4JMD - chains A and B; structure by X-ray diffraction, 1.67 A resolution.

== Chain A (and B) ==
Name: Putative uncharacterized protein mppR
From: Streptomyces hygroscopicus
Notes: chain B of this document is another copy of the same molecule, construct and numbering; everything in this record applies to it too
UniProt: Q643B8 (Q643B8_STRHY); residue numbers follow UniProt; this construct covers 1-302
Amino-acid sequence (302 residues; row label = number of the first residue in the row):
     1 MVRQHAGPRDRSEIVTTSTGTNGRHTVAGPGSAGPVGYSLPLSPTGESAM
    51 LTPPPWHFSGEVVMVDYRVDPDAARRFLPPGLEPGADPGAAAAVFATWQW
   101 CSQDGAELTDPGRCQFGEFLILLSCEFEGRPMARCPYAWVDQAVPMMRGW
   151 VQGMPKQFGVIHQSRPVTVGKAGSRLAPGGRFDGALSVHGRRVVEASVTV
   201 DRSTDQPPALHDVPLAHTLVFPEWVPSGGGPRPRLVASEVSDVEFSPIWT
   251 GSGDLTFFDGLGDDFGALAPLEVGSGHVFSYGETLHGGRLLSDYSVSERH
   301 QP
Not modelled in the structure: 1-33, 227-231, 296-302 (chain B: 1-29, 227-230, 296-302)
Covalent attachments: (3E)-4-(1H-imidazol-4-yl)but-3-enoic acid (4IC) linked to K156
Residues lining bound ligands: (3E)-4-(1H-imidazol-4-yl)but-3-enoic acid (4IC): F58, W98, F116, E118, P145, R148, G149, Q152, M154, E283
From the paper describing this entry:
  - binding site for (3E)-4-(1H-imidazol-4-yl)but-3-enoic acid: E118, K156, E283

== Interface between chain A and chain B ==
Residue-residue contacts - 65 pairs, chain A then chain B:
  H57(A) with K171(B); A172(B)
  F58(A) with A172(B)
  S59(A) with V167(B); V169(B), hydrogen bond (side chain-backbone); G170(B); K171(B), hydrogen bond (side chain-backbone); A172(B), hydrogen bond (side chain-backbone)
  Q99(A) with R165(B); V167(B); A172(B), hydrogen bond (side chain-backbone); G173(B)
  W100(A) with A172(B), hydrophobic
  L108(A) with A172(B); G173(B)
  T109(A) with R181(B); D183(B)
  P111(A) with H162(B); Q163(B); S164(B); D183(B)
  G112(A) with H162(B)
  Q115(A) with Q163(B), hydrogen bond (side chain-backbone); S164(B)
  H162(A) with P111(B); G112(B)
  Q163(A) with P111(B); Q115(B), hydrogen bond (backbone-side chain)
  S164(A) with Q99(B); P111(B); Q115(B)
  R165(A) with Q99(B); Q115(B)
  V167(A) with S59(B); Q99(B)
  T168(A) with S280(B)
  V169(A) with S59(B), hydrogen bond (backbone-side chain); E244(B); S246(B); S280(B); Y281(B); G282(B)
  G170(A) with S59(B); E244(B), hydrogen bond (backbone-side chain)
  K171(A) with H57(B); S59(B), hydrogen bond (backbone-side chain); D242(B), salt bridge
  A172(A) with H57(B); S59(B), hydrogen bond (backbone-side chain); Q99(B), hydrogen bond (backbone-side chain); W100(B), hydrophobic; C101(B), hydrophobic; L108(B)
  G173(A) with Q99(B); L108(B)
  R181(A) with T109(B)
  D183(A) with T109(B); P111(B)
  E244(A) with V169(B); G170(B), hydrogen bond (side chain-backbone)
  S246(A) with V169(B)
  S280(A) with T168(B); V169(B)
  Y281(A) with V169(B)
  G282(A) with V169(B)
Also at the interface, not in a pair above, chain A (34 interface residues in all): E61, T97, C101, R175, D242, F245
Also at the interface, not in a pair above, chain B (34 interface residues in all): F58, T97, W98, R175, F245

== In short ==
Chain A and chain B each contribute 34 residues to their interface, with 12 hydrogen bonds and 1 salt bridge.
Among the polar pairs are K171(A)-D242(B), S59(A)-V169(B) and S59(A)-K171(B).
(3E)-4-(1H-imidazol-4-yl)but-3-enoic acid is covalently linked to K156(A). From the paper: a binding site for
(3E)-4-(1H-imidazol-4-yl)but-3-enoic acid at E118(A), K156(A) and E283(A).
Chain A and chain B are both Putative uncharacterized protein mppR (Streptomyces hygroscopicus); the
structure, Enduracididine biosynthesis enzyme MppR complexed with the condensation product of pyruvate and
imidazole 4-carboxaldehyde, was determined by X-ray diffraction, deposited together with 4JM3, 4JMC and 4JME.
